Entry 6RDY (electron microscopy, 3.60 A resolution); this record covers chains U and X of the 20 polymer chains in the assembly.

# Chain U
Molecule: ATP synthase subunit alpha
Source organism: Polytomella sp. Pringsheim 198.80
UniProt: A0ZW40 (A0ZW40_9CHLO); numbering as in UniProt (aligned over 1-562)
Amino-acid sequence (562 residues; numbered 1 to 562; the number before each row is that of its first residue):
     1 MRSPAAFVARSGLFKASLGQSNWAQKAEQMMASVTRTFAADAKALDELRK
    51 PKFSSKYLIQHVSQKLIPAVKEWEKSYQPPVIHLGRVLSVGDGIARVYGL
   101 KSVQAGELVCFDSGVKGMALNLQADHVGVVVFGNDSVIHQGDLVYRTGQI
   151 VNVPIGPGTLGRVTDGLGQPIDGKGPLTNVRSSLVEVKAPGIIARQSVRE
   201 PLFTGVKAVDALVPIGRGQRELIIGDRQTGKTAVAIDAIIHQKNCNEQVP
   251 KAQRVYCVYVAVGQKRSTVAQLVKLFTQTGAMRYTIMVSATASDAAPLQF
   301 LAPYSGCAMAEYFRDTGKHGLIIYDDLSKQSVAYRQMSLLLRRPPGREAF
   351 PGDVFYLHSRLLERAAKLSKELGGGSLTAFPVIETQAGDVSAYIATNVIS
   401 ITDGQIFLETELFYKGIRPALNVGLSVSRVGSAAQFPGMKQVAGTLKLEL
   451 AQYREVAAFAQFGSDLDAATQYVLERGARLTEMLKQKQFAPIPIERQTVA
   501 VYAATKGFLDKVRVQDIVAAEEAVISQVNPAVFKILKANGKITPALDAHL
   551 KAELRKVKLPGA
Disordered / not traced: 1-39
Sequence notes: conflict R266 (Lys in A0ZW40)
Metal / ion sites: Mg2+: T232 (together with ATP)
Ligand contacts: ATP (adenosine-5'-triphosphate): R227, Q228, T229, G230, K231, T232, A233, D326, F413, R418, P419, Q486, Q488

# Chain X
Molecule: ATP synthase subunit beta
Source organism: Polytomella sp. Pringsheim 198.80
Notes: EC 7.1.2.2
UniProt: A0ZW41 (A0ZW41_9CHLO); residue numbers follow UniProt; this construct covers 1-574
Amino-acid sequence (574 residues; row label = number of the first residue in the row):
     1 MALRYAAGLAKNVVQRQGASLNIARAFAAEPAPAIDAGYVSQVIGPVVDV
    51 RFDGELPSILSSLEVEGHSVRLVLEVAQHMGDNTVRCIAMDSTDGLVRGQ
   101 KVVDTGSPIKVPVGRGTLGRIMNVIGEPVDEQGPIDAADIWSIHREAPEF
   151 TEQSTEQEILVTGIKVVDLLAPYQRGGKIGLFGGAGVGKTVLIMELINNV
   201 AKAHGGFSVFAGVGERTREGNDLYREMIESGVIKLGAERGNSKCTLVYGQ
   251 MNEPPGARARVALTGLTVAEYFRDIEGQDVLLFVDNIFRFTQANSEVSAL
   301 LGRIPSAVGYQPTLATDLGGLQERITTTTKGSITSVQAVYVPADDLTDPA
   351 PATTFAHLDATTVLSRSIAELGIYPAVDPLDSTSRMLNPNVIGAEHYNVA
   401 RGVQKVLQDYKNLQDIIAILGMDELSEEDKLTVARARKIQRFLSQPFQVA
   451 EVFTGTPGKYVDLADTISGFQGVLTGKYDDLPEMAFYMVGDIKEVKEKAD
   501 KMAKDIASRKEADNKKVSEELKDIPSLDKLVSEIKEVVIEEDDGLEEDFK
   551 AEALSSETVVLNEEGKSVPLPKKN
Disordered / not traced: 1-32
Sequence notes: conflict A350 (Gly in A0ZW41), L387 (Arg in A0ZW41)
Metal / ion sites: Mg2+: T190, E215, E219 (together with ADP)
Ligand contacts:
  - ADP (adenosine-5'-diphosphate): A185, G186, V187, G188, K189, T190, V191, E215, R216, Y374, P375, F447, A450, F453, T454
  - ATP (adenosine-5'-triphosphate): S384, R385, L387, N388, Y397, R401

# Interface between chain U and chain X
Contacting residue pairs (151; chain U residue first):
  I82(U) - E563(X)  hydrogen bond (backbone-side chain)
  H83(U) - E563(X)  salt bridge
  L84(U) - L561(X)
  L84(U) - N562(X)
  L84(U) - E563(X)  hydrogen bond (backbone-side chain)
  G99(U) - R98(X)  hydrogen bond (backbone-side chain)
  L100(U) - R98(X)  hydrogen bond (backbone-side chain)
  S102(U) - V97(X)
  V103(U) - L96(X)
  V103(U) - V97(X)
  Q104(U) - G95(X)
  Q104(U) - L96(X)
  Q104(U) - V97(X)
  A105(U) - T93(X)
  A105(U) - D94(X)
  A105(U) - G95(X)  hydrogen bond (backbone-backbone)
  A105(U) - L96(X)  hydrogen bond (backbone-backbone)
  C110(U) - T558(X)
  F111(U) - L570(X)
  D112(U) - K573(X)
  D112(U) - N574(X)
  S113(U) - N574(X)  hydrogen bond
  G114(U) - L570(X)
  K116(U) - T558(X)
  N121(U) - V43(X)
  N121(U) - I44(X)
  L122(U) - Q42(X)
  L122(U) - V43(X)  hydrogen bond (backbone-backbone)
  L122(U) - L96(X)
  L122(U) - R98(X)
  Q123(U) - Q42(X)
  Q123(U) - I44(X)
  Q123(U) - R98(X)  hydrogen bond (backbone-side chain)
  A124(U) - Q42(X)
  A124(U) - R98(X)
  H126(U) - R98(X)  hydrogen bond (backbone-side chain)
  V137(U) - N574(X)
  H139(U) - N574(X)
  D142(U) - N574(X)
  Y145(U) - V560(X)  hydrophobic
  Y145(U) - L570(X)  hydrophobic
  Y145(U) - P571(X)
  R146(U) - V560(X)
  R146(U) - L561(X)  hydrogen bond (backbone-backbone)
  T147(U) - V559(X)
  I150(U) - D94(X)
  G156(U) - F549(X)
  P157(U) - L545(X)
  P157(U) - F549(X)
  N179(U) - F549(X)
  N179(U) - A551(X)
  V180(U) - F549(X)
  V180(U) - A551(X)
  V180(U) - E552(X)
  V180(U) - L554(X)  hydrophobic
  R181(U) - F549(X)
  R181(U) - K550(X)
  S182(U) - E552(X)
  S182(U) - L554(X)
  E186(U) - D94(X)
  K188(U) - N252(X)
  K188(U) - E253(X)  salt bridge
  A189(U) - N252(X)
  I192(U) - I121(X)  hydrophobic
  I192(U) - G220(X)
  I192(U) - N221(X)
  I192(U) - Y248(X)  hydrophobic
  I193(U) - V129(X)
  I193(U) - D130(X)
  I193(U) - Y224(X)  hydrophobic
  R195(U) - T217(X)  hydrogen bond
  R195(U) - N221(X)
  R220(U) - R216(X)
  E247(U) - I539(X)
  Q248(U) - I539(X)
  V249(U) - I539(X)
  P250(U) - V538(X)
  K251(U) - E540(X)
  K251(U) - D543(X)
  K251(U) - G544(X)
  R254(U) - I539(X)
  R254(U) - E541(X)
  R254(U) - D543(X)  salt bridge
  Y256(U) - D543(X)  hydrogen bond (side chain-backbone)
  Y284(U) - D543(X)  hydrogen bond
  Y312(U) - L545(X)  hydrogen bond (side chain-backbone)
  Y312(U) - F549(X)
  K318(U) - G544(X)
  K318(U) - L545(X)
  R343(U) - L300(X)
  P344(U) - A299(X)
  P344(U) - P305(X)  hydrophobic
  P345(U) - V308(X)
  G346(U) - V308(X)
  G346(U) - G309(X)
  R347(U) - A343(X)
  R347(U) - D345(X)  salt bridge
  R347(U) - D348(X)  salt bridge
  G352(U) - E296(X)
  D353(U) - E296(X)
  F355(U) - M251(X)  hydrophobic
  F355(U) - R289(X)
  F355(U) - Q292(X)
  Y356(U) - E253(X)
  Y356(U) - P254(X)
  Y356(U) - P255(X)
  Y356(U) - R258(X)
  Y356(U) - E296(X)
  S359(U) - M251(X)  hydrogen bond (side chain-backbone)
  S359(U) - N252(X)
  E363(U) - R216(X)
  E363(U) - T217(X)  hydrogen bond
  E363(U) - M251(X)
  E363(U) - N252(X)
  V390(U) - R366(X)
  S391(U) - A343(X)
  S391(U) - D344(X)
  T396(U) - A185(X)
  T396(U) - Y340(X)  hydrogen bond (backbone-side chain)
  T396(U) - P342(X)  hydrogen bond (side chain-backbone)
  I399(U) - A185(X)
  I399(U) - R216(X)
  S400(U) - A185(X)
  S400(U) - E215(X)
  S400(U) - R216(X)  hydrogen bond (backbone-side chain)
  S400(U) - M251(X)
  S400(U) - R289(X)  hydrogen bond
  I401(U) - R216(X)  hydrogen bond (backbone-side chain)
  I401(U) - M251(X)  hydrophobic
  T402(U) - R216(X)  hydrogen bond (backbone-side chain)
  D403(U) - R216(X)
  D403(U) - R218(X)  salt bridge
  R429(U) - F453(X)
  V430(U) - R218(X)
  N529(U) - L527(X)
  A531(U) - L527(X)  hydrophobic
  A531(U) - V531(X)  hydrophobic
  V532(U) - L527(X)
  I535(U) - L530(X)  hydrophobic
  I535(U) - V531(X)  hydrophobic
  I535(U) - I534(X)  hydrophobic
  A538(U) - I534(X)  hydrophobic
  A545(U) - I524(X)  hydrophobic
  D547(U) - S518(X)
  A548(U) - S518(X)
  A548(U) - I524(X)  hydrophobic
  H549(U) - I524(X)
  H549(U) - P525(X)  hydrogen bond (side chain-backbone)
  H549(U) - S526(X)
  H549(U) - L527(X)
  E553(U) - L527(X)
Also at the interface, not in a pair above, chain U (100 interface residues in all): V81, K101, G148, P154, I155, L160, P190, G191, Q196, S197, T316, A392, Y393, N397, L425, S432, A433, E455, P544
Also at the interface, not in a pair above, chain X (85 interface residues in all): S41, D91, E131, G214, D222, R225, E370, V452, M484, E519, E520, D548

# Overview
100 residues of chain U face 85 of chain X across their interface; the contacts include 24 hydrogen bonds and
6 salt bridges. Polar pairs include H83(U)-E563(X), K188(U)-E253(X) and R254(U)-D543(X). Chain U binds ATP.
Chain X binds ATP and ADP.
Chain U is ATP synthase subunit alpha and chain X is ATP synthase subunit beta, both from Polytomella sp.
Pringsheim 198.80; the structure, Cryo-EM structure of Polytomella F-ATP synthase, Rotary substate 1F,
focussed refinement of F1 head and rotor, was determined by electron microscopy together with 6RD4, 6RD5,
6RD6, 6RD7, 6RD8, 6RD9 and 46 further entries from the same study.
